Entry 9BW1 (electron microscopy, 3.65 A resolution); this record covers chains 2 and N of the 24 polymer chains in the assembly.

== Chain 2 ==
Molecule: LE_polyA
Sequence (85 nucleotides; each row starts with the number of its first residue; numbers below 1 keep their minus sign (DA-14 is residue -14)):
   -14 AAAAAAAAAA AAAAATGTGA CTTTACCCAT AACTTTGCCG CAACGGCAAG CTTATGCTTC
    46 CAATAAAGGG TGGCAAGGTT ATGGT
Disordered / not traced: -14 to -4, 31-70

== Chain N ==
Molecule: Integrase
From: Peltigera membranacea
UniProt: A0A235IFR8 (A0A235IFR8_9NOSO); numbering as in UniProt (aligned over 1-898)
Amino-acid sequence (898 residues; numbered 1 to 898; the number before each row is that of its first residue):
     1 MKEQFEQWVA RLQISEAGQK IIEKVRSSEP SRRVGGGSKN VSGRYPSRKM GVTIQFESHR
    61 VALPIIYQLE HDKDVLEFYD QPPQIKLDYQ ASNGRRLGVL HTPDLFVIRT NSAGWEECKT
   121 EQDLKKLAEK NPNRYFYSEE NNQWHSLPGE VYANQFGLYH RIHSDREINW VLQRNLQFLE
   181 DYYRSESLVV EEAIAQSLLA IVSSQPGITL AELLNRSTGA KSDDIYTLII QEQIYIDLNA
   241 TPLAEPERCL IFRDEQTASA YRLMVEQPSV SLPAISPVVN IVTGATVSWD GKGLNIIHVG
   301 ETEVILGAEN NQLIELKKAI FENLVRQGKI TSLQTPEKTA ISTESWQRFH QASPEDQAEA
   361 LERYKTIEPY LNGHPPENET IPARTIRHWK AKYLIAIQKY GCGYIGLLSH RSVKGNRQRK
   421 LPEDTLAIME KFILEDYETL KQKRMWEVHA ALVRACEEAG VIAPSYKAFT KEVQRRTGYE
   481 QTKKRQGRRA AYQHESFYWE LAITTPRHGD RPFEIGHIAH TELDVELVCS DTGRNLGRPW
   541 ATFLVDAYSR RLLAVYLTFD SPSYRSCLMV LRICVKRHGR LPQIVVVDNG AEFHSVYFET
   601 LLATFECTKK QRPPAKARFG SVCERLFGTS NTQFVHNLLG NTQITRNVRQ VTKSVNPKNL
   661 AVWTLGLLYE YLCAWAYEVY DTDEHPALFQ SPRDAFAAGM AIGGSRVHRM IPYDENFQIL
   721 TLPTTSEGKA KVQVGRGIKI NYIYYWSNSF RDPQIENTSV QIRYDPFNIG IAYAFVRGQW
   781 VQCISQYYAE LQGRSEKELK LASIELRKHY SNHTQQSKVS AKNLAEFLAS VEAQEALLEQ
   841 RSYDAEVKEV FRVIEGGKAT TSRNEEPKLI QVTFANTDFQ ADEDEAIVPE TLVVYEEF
Disordered / not traced: 264-341, 858-898
Sequence notes: engineered mutation Ala62 (Glu in A0A235IFR8), Ala519 (Asp in A0A235IFR8)

== Interface between chain 2 and chain N ==
Residue-residue contacts (35; chain 2 residue first):
  DC6(2) with Arg444(N), phosphate contact; Trp446(N), phosphate contact; Glu447(N), phosphate contact
  DT7(2) with Arg444(N), phosphate contact; Met445(N), hydrogen bond to the phosphate; Trp446(N), hydrogen bond to the phosphate; Tyr466(N), hydrogen bond to the phosphate
  DT8(2) with Tyr466(N), base contact; Thr470(N), base contact
  DT9(2) with Lys467(N), base contact
  DA10(2) with Lys467(N), base contact
  DC11(2) with Lys467(N), base contact
  DT15(2) with Asn416(N), hydrogen bond to the base
  DA16(2) with Gly415(N), hydrogen bond to the base; Asn416(N), sugar contact
  DA17(2) with Val413(N), sugar contact; Lys414(N), base contact; Gly415(N), sugar contact
  DC18(2) with Ser409(N), phosphate contact; Val413(N), phosphate contact; Lys414(N), sugar contact
  DT19(2) with Arg363(N), hydrogen bond to the phosphate; Lys392(N), salt bridge to the phosphate; Leu408(N), phosphate contact; Ser409(N), phosphate contact
  DT20(2) with Glu359(N), phosphate contact; Arg363(N), salt bridge to the phosphate; Thr385(N), sugar contact; Trp389(N), hydrogen bond to the phosphate
  DT21(2) with Pro382(N), phosphate contact; Arg384(N), base contact; Thr385(N), hydrogen bond to the phosphate
  DG22(2) with Pro382(N), phosphate contact; Arg384(N), hydrogen bond to the base
  DC23(2) with Arg384(N), base contact
Interface residues without a listed pair, chain 2 (16 interface residues in all): DA14
Interface residues without a listed pair, chain N (24 interface residues in all): Ile381, His388, Gln418, Lys420

== Summary ==
The interface between chain 2 and chain N involves 16 residues on one side and 24 on the other, with 9
hydrogen bonds and 2 salt bridges. Among the polar pairs are DT15(2)-Asn416(N), DA16(2)-Gly415(N) and
DG22(2)-Arg384(N).
Here chain 2 is LE_polyA and chain N is Integrase (Peltigera membranacea). Entry 9BW1 (TnsABCD-DNA
transpososome) was determined by electron microscopy (same publication as 8V32).
